PDB entry 9EET | X-ray diffraction, 2.39 A resolution | chain A

Chain A:
Name: 3C-like proteinase nsp5
Organism: Severe acute respiratory syndrome coronavirus 2
Notes: EC 3.4.22.69
UniProtKB: P0DTD1 (R1AB_SARS2); residues 1-306 here correspond to UniProt positions 3264-3569 (UniProt number = residue number + 3263)
Amino-acid sequence (306 residues; row label = number of the first residue in the row):
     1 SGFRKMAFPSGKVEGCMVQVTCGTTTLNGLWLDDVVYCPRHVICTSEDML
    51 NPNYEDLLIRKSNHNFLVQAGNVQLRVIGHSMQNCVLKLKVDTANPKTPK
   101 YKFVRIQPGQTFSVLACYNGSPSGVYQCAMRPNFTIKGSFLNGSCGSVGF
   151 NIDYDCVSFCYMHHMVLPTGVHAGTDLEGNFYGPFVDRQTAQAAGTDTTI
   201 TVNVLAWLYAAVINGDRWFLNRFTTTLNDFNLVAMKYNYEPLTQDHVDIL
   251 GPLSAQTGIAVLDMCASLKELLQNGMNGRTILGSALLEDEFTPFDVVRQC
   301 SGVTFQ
Glycans and other covalent adducts: GC373 bound form, GC376 bound form (UED) linked to Cys145
Construct notes: engineered mutation Val166 (Glu3429 in P0DTD1)
Small-molecule neighbours: GC373 bound form, GC376 bound form (UED; N~2~-[(benzyloxy)carbonyl]-N-{(2S)-1-hydroxy-3-[(3S)-2-oxopyrrolidin-3-yl]propan-2-yl}-L-leucinamide): Ser1, His41, Met49, Tyr54, Phe140, Leu141, Asn142, Gly143, Ser144, His163, His164, Met165, Val166, Pro168, His172, Asp187, Arg188, Gln189, Thr190, Ala191
UniProt features mapped onto this chain:
  - active site: His41 (For 3CL-PRO activity), Cys145 (Nucleophile)
  - site: Gln306 (Cleavage)
  - cross-link (Glycyl lysine isopeptide (Lys-Gly)): Lys5 (interchain with G-Cter in ubiquitin), Lys90 (interchain with G-Cter in ubiquitin)
What the authors report for this chain:
  - conformationally variable residues: Ser1
  - mutagenesis - N142L (5-fold), E166V (over 10-fold): decreased growth
  - mutagenesis - E166V (9-fold): decreased catalytic activity on NIR
  - binding site for GC373 bound form, GC376 bound form: Cys145
  - catalytic residues: His41 (citing earlier work)
  - mutagenesis - E166V: unchanged catalytic activity on GC373 bound form, GC376 bound form
  - mutagenesis - E166V: unchanged binding to GC373 bound form, GC376 bound form
  - mutagenesis - E166V: unchanged stability

Overview:
GC373 bound form, GC376 bound form is covalently linked to Cys145. Curated annotation (UniProt) lists
active-site residues His41 and Cys145. The paper reports the catalytic residue His41; N142L and E166V reduce
growth.
Chain A is 3C-like proteinase nsp5 (Severe acute respiratory syndrome coronavirus 2); the structure, Crystal
structure of the SARS-CoV-2 nsp5 main protease (Mpro) E166V mutant in complex with inhibitor GC376, was
determined by X-ray diffraction, deposited together with 9EEI and 9EEV.
